Entry 7CH8 (electron microscopy, 3.90 A resolution); this record covers chains F and G of the 12 polymer chains in the assembly.

== Chain F ==
Name: MlaD domain-containing protein
Organism: Pseudomonas aeruginosa (strain ATCC 15692 / DSM 22644 / CIP 104116 / JCM 14847 / LMG 12228 / 1C / PRS 101 / PAO1)
UniProt: Q9HVW3 (Q9HVW3_PSEAE); numbering as in UniProt (aligned over 1-157)
Sequence (157 residues; numbered 1 to 157; the number before each row is that of its first residue):
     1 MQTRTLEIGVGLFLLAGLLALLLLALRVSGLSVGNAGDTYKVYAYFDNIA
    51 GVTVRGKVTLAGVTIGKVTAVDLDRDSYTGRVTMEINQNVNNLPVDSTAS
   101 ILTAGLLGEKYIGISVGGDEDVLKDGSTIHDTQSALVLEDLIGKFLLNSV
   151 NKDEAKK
Not modelled in the structure: 1-2, 151-157
Small-molecule neighbours: 3-sn-phosphatidic acid (LPP; 2-(hexadecanoyloxy)-1-[(phosphonooxy)methyl]ethyl hexadecanoate): Gly-17, Leu-18, Leu-21

== Chain G ==
Name: Probable permease of ABC transporter
Organism: Pseudomonas aeruginosa (strain ATCC 15692 / DSM 22644 / CIP 104116 / JCM 14847 / LMG 12228 / 1C / PRS 101 / PAO1)
UniProt: Q9HVW2 (Q9HVW2_PSEAE); residue numbers follow UniProt; this construct covers 1-265
Sequence (265 residues; row label = number of the first residue in the row):
     1 MRRVSPLERIRLFGRAGLDVVAALGRSTLFLGHALLGRRTPGTGLHLLVK
    51 QLYSVGVLSLAIIVVSGLFIGMVLALQGYNILISYGSEQAVGQMVALTLL
   101 RELGPVVTGLLFAGRAGSALTAEIGNMKATEQLSSLEMIGVDPLKYIVAP
   151 RLWAGFISMPLLAAIFSVVGIWGGAMVAVDWLGVYEGSFWANMQNSVQFT
   201 EDVLNGVIKSIVFAFVVTWIAVYQGYDCEPTSEGISRATTRTVVYASLAV
   251 LGLDFILTALMFGDF
Not modelled in the structure: 1-4, 263-265
Small-molecule neighbours:
  - 3-sn-phosphatidic acid (LPP; 2-(hexadecanoyloxy)-1-[(phosphonooxy)methyl]ethyl hexadecanoate), molecule 1: Gly-17, Val-20, Val-21, Arg-241, Tyr-245
  - 3-sn-phosphatidic acid (LPP), molecule 2: Asp-19, Val-20, Ala-23, Leu-24, Ser-27, Val-212, Val-216, Trp-219, Ile-220, Tyr-223, Gln-224, Arg-241, Tyr-245, Leu-248, Ala-249, Gly-252, Leu-253, Phe-255, Ile-256, Leu-257
  - 3-sn-phosphatidic acid (LPP), molecule 3: Leu-58, Ala-61, Ile-62, Val-64, Val-65, Leu-68, Phe-69, Arg-115
  - 3-sn-phosphatidic acid (LPP), molecule 4: Leu-74, Leu-82, Ser-87, Gln-89, Ala-90, Gln-93, Met-94, Leu-97, Thr-98, Asn-192
  - 3-sn-phosphatidic acid (LPP), molecule 5: Gln-77, Ile-81, Tyr-85, Met-94
  - 3-sn-phosphatidic acid (LPP), molecule 6: Val-244, Tyr-245, Leu-248

== How chain F and chain G interact ==
Contacting residue pairs (9):
  Thr-5(F) / Arg-11(G)
  Ile-8(F) / Ile-10(G)  hydrophobic
  Ile-8(F) / Arg-11(G)
  Val-10(F) / Gly-14(G)
  Val-10(F) / Leu-18(G)  hydrophobic
  Gly-11(F) / Gly-14(G)
  Leu-12(F) / Ile-10(G)  hydrophobic
  Leu-14(F) / Phe-13(G)  hydrophobic
  Leu-14(F) / Gly-17(G)
Interface residues without a listed pair, chain F (9 interface residues in all): Arg-4, Glu-7, Leu-15
Interface residues without a listed pair, chain G (7 interface residues in all): Leu-7

== Summary ==
The interface between chain F and chain G involves 9 residues on one side and 7 on the other. One
3-sn-phosphatidic acid molecule is bound between chain F and chain G. Chain G binds 6 copies of
3-sn-phosphatidic acid.
Chain F is MlaD domain-containing protein and chain G is Probable permease of ABC transporter, both from
Pseudomonas aeruginosa (strain ATCC 15692 / DSM 22644 / CIP 104116 / JCM 14847 / LMG 12228 / 1C / PRS 101 /
PAO1); the structure, Cryo-EM structure of P.aeruginosa MlaFEBD with ADP-V, was determined by electron
microscopy, deposited together with 7CH9, 7CH6, 7CH7 and 7CHA.
